8HIZ - chain A; structure by electron microscopy, 3.08 A resolution.

Chain A:
Protein: Glutamate dehydrogenase
Organism: Thermococcus profundus
Notes: EC 1.4.1.3
Reference sequence: O74024 (DHE3_THEPR); residue numbers follow UniProt; this construct covers 1-419
Sequence (419 residues; numbered 1 to 419; the number before each row is that of its first residue):
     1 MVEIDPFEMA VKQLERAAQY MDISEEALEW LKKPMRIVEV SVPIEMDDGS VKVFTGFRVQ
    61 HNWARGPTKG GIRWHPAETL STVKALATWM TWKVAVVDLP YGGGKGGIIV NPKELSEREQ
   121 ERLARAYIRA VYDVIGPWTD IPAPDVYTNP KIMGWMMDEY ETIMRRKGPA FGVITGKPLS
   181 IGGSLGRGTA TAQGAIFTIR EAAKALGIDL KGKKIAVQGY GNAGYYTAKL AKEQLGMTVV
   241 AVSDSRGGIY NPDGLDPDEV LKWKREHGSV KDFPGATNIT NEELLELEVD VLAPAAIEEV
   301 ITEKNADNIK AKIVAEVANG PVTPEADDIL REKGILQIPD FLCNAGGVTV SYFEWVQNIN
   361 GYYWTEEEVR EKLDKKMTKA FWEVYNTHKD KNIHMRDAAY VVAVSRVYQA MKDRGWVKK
Unresolved in the structure: 1-3
Residues lining bound ligands: NADP (NAP; NADP nicotinamide-adenine-dinucleotide phosphate): Met90, Lys93, Pro144, Asp145, Val146, Tyr147, Gly219, Tyr220, Gly221, Ala223, Ser243, Asp244, Ser245, Lys264, Gly268, Ala295, Ala296
Curated features (UniProtKB/Swiss-Prot):
  - active site: Lys105
  - binding site (NAD(+)): Gly219 to Tyr225

In short:
Chain A binds NADP. UniProt lists active-site residue Lys105 and 7 NAD+-binding residues.
Chain A is Glutamate dehydrogenase (Thermococcus profundus); the structure, cryoEM structure of glutamate
dehydrogenase from Thermococcus profundus in complex with NADP, was determined by electron microscopy (same
publication as 8HHO, 8HIQ, 8HJ3 and 8HJ9).
